6LEZ - chains A and B; structure by X-ray diffraction, 2.64 A resolution.

== Chain A (and B) ==
Name: Bifunctional dihydrofolate reductase-thymidylate synthase
From: Plasmodium falciparum
Notes: engineered mutation(s): N51I, C59R, S108N, I164L; chain B of this document is another copy of the same molecule, construct and numbering; everything in this record applies to it too
UniProt: D9N170 (D9N170_PLAFA); residues 1-608 here = UniProt positions 1-608
Chain sequence (608 residues; row label = number of the first residue in the row):
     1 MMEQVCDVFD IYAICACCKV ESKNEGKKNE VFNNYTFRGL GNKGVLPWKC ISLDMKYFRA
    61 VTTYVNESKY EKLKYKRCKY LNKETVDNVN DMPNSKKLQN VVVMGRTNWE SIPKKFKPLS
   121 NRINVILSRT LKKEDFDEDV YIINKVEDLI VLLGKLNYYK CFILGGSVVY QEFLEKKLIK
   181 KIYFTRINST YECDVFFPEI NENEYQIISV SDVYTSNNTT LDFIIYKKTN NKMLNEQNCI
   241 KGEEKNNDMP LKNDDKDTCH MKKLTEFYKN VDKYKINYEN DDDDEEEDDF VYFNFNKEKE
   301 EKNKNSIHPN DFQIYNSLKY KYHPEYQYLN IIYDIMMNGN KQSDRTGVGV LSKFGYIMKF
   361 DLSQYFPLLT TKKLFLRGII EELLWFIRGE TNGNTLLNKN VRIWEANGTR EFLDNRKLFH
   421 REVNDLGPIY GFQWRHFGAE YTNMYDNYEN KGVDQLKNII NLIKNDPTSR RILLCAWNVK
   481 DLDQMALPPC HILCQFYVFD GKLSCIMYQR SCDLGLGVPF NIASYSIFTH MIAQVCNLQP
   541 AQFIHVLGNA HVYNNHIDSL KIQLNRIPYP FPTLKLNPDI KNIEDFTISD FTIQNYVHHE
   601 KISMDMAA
Unresolved in the structure: 1-3, 23-28, 84-96, 231-282, 299-301, 606-608 (chain B: 1-3, 22-28, 81-97, 231-282, 299-302, 606-608)
Residues lining bound ligands:
  - EA0 (2-[[4,6-bis(azanyl)-2,2-dimethyl-1,3,5-triazin-1-yl]oxy]-N-(4-chlorophenyl)ethanamide): Ile14, Cys15, Ala16, Leu46, Trp48, Asp54, Met55, Phe58, Asn108, Ser111, Ile112, Pro113, Phe116, Leu119, Leu164, Tyr170, Thr185
  - NADPH (NDP; NADPH dihydro-nicotinamide-adenine-dinucleotide phosphate): Cys15, Ala16, Leu40, Gly41, Asn42, Gly44, Val45, Leu46, Trp48, Gly105, Arg106, Thr107, Asn108, Ser111, Leu127, Ser128, Arg129, Thr130, Leu131, Asn144, Lys145, Val146, Leu164, Gly165, Gly166, Ser167, Val168, Val169, Tyr170, Glu172, Val195

== How chain A and chain B interact ==
Residue-residue contacts (165; chain A residue first):
  Tyr12(A) - Glu285(B)  hydrogen bond
  Leu53(A) - Phe295(B)
  Leu53(A) - Asn296(B)
  Lys56(A) - Phe295(B)
  Lys56(A) - Asn296(B)  hydrogen bond
  Tyr57(A) - Phe293(B)
  Tyr57(A) - Phe295(B)  hydrophobic
  Val61(A) - Tyr292(B)  hydrophobic
  Tyr64(A) - Asp288(B)
  Tyr64(A) - Val291(B)  hydrophobic
  Tyr64(A) - Tyr292(B)  hydrophobic
  Lys69(A) - Asp284(B)  salt bridge
  Lys69(A) - Glu287(B)  salt bridge
  Lys69(A) - Asp288(B)  salt bridge
  Tyr159(A) - Asp288(B)  hydrogen bond
  Lys160(A) - Asp288(B)  salt bridge
  Lys160(A) - Tyr292(B)
  Lys180(A) - Glu285(B)  salt bridge
  Lys181(A) - Glu285(B)
  Lys181(A) - Glu286(B)  salt bridge
  Lys181(A) - Asp289(B)  salt bridge
  Tyr183(A) - Asp289(B)  hydrogen bond
  Tyr183(A) - Tyr292(B)
  Ile208(A) - Glu286(B)
  Ser209(A) - Phe293(B)
  Val210(A) - Phe293(B)
  Ser211(A) - Phe293(B)
  Tyr214(A) - Phe295(B)
  Phe223(A) - Phe293(B)
  Phe223(A) - Phe295(B)  hydrophobic
  Ile225(A) - Asp289(B)
  Ile225(A) - Phe293(B)  hydrophobic
  Lys227(A) - Asp283(B)  salt bridge
  Lys227(A) - Glu285(B)
  Lys227(A) - Glu286(B)  salt bridge
  Asp284(A) - Lys69(B)
  Asp284(A) - Lys72(B)  salt bridge
  Glu285(A) - Asp10(B)
  Glu285(A) - Tyr12(B)  hydrogen bond
  Glu285(A) - Lys160(B)  salt bridge
  Glu285(A) - Lys181(B)
  Glu286(A) - Lys181(B)  salt bridge
  Glu286(A) - Ile208(B)
  Glu286(A) - Lys227(B)  salt bridge
  Glu286(A) - Lys319(B)
  Glu286(A) - Tyr320(B)  hydrogen bond (backbone-side chain)
  Asp288(A) - Tyr64(B)
  Asp288(A) - Lys69(B)  salt bridge
  Asp288(A) - Tyr159(B)  hydrogen bond
  Asp288(A) - Lys160(B)  salt bridge
  Asp289(A) - Lys181(B)  salt bridge
  Asp289(A) - Tyr183(B)  hydrogen bond
  Asp289(A) - Ile225(B)
  Asp289(A) - Tyr320(B)
  Phe290(A) - Tyr320(B)
  Phe290(A) - Tyr322(B)
  Val291(A) - Tyr64(B)  hydrophobic
  Tyr292(A) - Val61(B)  hydrophobic
  Tyr292(A) - Phe162(B)
  Tyr292(A) - Tyr183(B)  hydrophobic
  Phe293(A) - Tyr57(B)
  Phe293(A) - Ser209(B)
  Phe293(A) - Val210(B)
  Phe293(A) - Ser211(B)
  Phe293(A) - Phe223(B)
  Phe293(A) - Ile225(B)  hydrophobic
  Phe293(A) - Tyr322(B)  hydrophobic
  Phe295(A) - Leu53(B)
  Phe295(A) - Lys56(B)
  Phe295(A) - Tyr57(B)  hydrophobic
  Phe295(A) - Phe223(B)  hydrophobic
  Asn296(A) - Leu53(B)
  Asn296(A) - Lys56(B)
  Lys304(A) - Phe499(B)
  Lys319(A) - Glu286(B)
  Tyr320(A) - Glu286(B)  hydrogen bond (side chain-backbone)
  Tyr320(A) - Phe290(B)
  Tyr322(A) - Phe290(B)
  Asn340(A) - Tyr497(B)  hydrogen bond
  Asn340(A) - Phe499(B)
  Lys341(A) - Phe499(B)
  Gln342(A) - Tyr497(B)
  Gln342(A) - Val498(B)  hydrogen bond (side chain-backbone)
  Gln342(A) - Phe499(B)
  Ser343(A) - Thr468(B)
  Asp344(A) - Arg470(B)  salt bridge
  Arg345(A) - Arg471(B)
  Ser352(A) - Tyr497(B)  hydrogen bond
  Phe354(A) - Lys359(B)
  Phe354(A) - Gln495(B)
  Phe354(A) - Phe496(B)
  Phe354(A) - Tyr497(B)  hydrophobic
  Phe354(A) - Ser504(B)
  Phe354(A) - Cys505(B)
  Phe354(A) - Ile506(B)  hydrophobic
  Phe354(A) - Ile544(B)
  Gly355(A) - Lys359(B)  hydrogen bond (backbone-side chain)
  Gly355(A) - Ile506(B)
  Tyr356(A) - Ile357(B)
  Ile357(A) - Ile357(B)  hydrophobic
  Lys359(A) - Gly355(B)  hydrogen bond (side chain-backbone)
  Arg416(A) - Arg471(B)
  Phe437(A) - Asn478(B)
  Phe437(A) - Val479(B)  hydrophobic
  Phe437(A) - Lys480(B)
  Gly438(A) - Lys480(B)
  Val453(A) - Val479(B)  hydrophobic
  Gln455(A) - Val479(B)
  Thr468(A) - Ser343(B)
  Arg470(A) - Asp344(B)  salt bridge
  Arg470(A) - Arg510(B)  hydrogen bond (backbone-side chain)
  Arg470(A) - Ser511(B)  hydrogen bond
  Arg470(A) - Asn549(B)
  Arg470(A) - His551(B)
  Arg470(A) - Tyr553(B)  hydrogen bond
  Arg471(A) - Arg416(B)
  Arg471(A) - Pro488(B)
  Arg471(A) - Arg510(B)
  Leu473(A) - Trp477(B)  hydrophobic
  Leu473(A) - Ile492(B)  hydrophobic
  Leu473(A) - Arg510(B)
  Cys475(A) - Trp477(B)
  Cys475(A) - Val479(B)  hydrophobic
  Trp477(A) - Leu473(B)
  Trp477(A) - Cys475(B)
  Asn478(A) - Phe437(B)
  Val479(A) - Phe437(B)  hydrophobic
  Val479(A) - Gln455(B)
  Val479(A) - Cys475(B)  hydrophobic
  Lys480(A) - Phe437(B)
  Lys480(A) - Gly438(B)  hydrogen bond (side chain-backbone)
  Leu487(A) - Arg471(B)
  Pro488(A) - Arg471(B)
  Ile492(A) - Leu473(B)  hydrophobic
  Ile492(A) - Leu493(B)  hydrophobic
  Leu493(A) - Ile492(B)  hydrophobic
  Leu493(A) - Leu493(B)  hydrophobic
  Gln495(A) - Phe354(B)
  Gln495(A) - Tyr508(B)  hydrogen bond
  Gln495(A) - Arg510(B)  hydrogen bond (side chain-backbone)
  Gln495(A) - Gly548(B)
  Tyr497(A) - Asn340(B)  hydrogen bond
  Tyr497(A) - Ser352(B)  hydrogen bond
  Tyr497(A) - Phe354(B)  hydrophobic
  Tyr497(A) - Asn549(B)
  Val498(A) - Gln342(B)  hydrogen bond (backbone-side chain)
  Phe499(A) - Asn340(B)
  Phe499(A) - Lys341(B)
  Ile506(A) - Phe354(B)  hydrophobic
  Ile506(A) - Gly355(B)
  Ile506(A) - Tyr508(B)
  Ile506(A) - Gly548(B)
  Tyr508(A) - Gln495(B)  hydrogen bond
  Tyr508(A) - Ile506(B)
  Arg510(A) - Arg470(B)  hydrogen bond (side chain-backbone)
  Arg510(A) - Arg471(B)
  Arg510(A) - Gln495(B)  hydrogen bond (backbone-side chain)
  Ser511(A) - Arg470(B)
  Ile544(A) - Phe354(B)
  Val546(A) - Val546(B)  hydrophobic
  Gly548(A) - Gln495(B)
  Asn549(A) - Arg470(B)
  Asn549(A) - Tyr497(B)
  His551(A) - Arg470(B)
  Tyr553(A) - Arg470(B)
Other interface residues (no listed pair), chain A (89 interface residues in all): Ala60, Phe162, Glu287, Val350, Lys353, Phe496, Ser504, Cys505, Gln542, Leu547
Other interface residues (no listed pair), chain B (89 interface residues in all): Ala60, Asn66, Tyr214, Arg345, Val350, Lys353, Val453, Leu487, Leu547

== Overview ==
The chain A/chain B interface involves 89 residues from each chain, with 26 hydrogen bonds and 18 salt
bridges. Polar contacts include Lys69(A)-Asp284(B), Lys69(A)-Glu287(B) and Lys69(A)-Asp288(B). Bound to chain
A: compound EA0 and NADPH.
Both chains are Bifunctional dihydrofolate reductase-thymidylate synthase (Plasmodium falciparum). Entry 6LEZ
(Quadruple mutant (N51I+C59R+S108N+I164L) plasmodium falciparum dihydrofolate reductase-thymidylate synthase
(PfDHFR-TS) complexed with compound 46 and NADPH) was determined by X-ray diffraction, deposited together with
6LH9, 6LHI, 6LEU, 6LEV and 6LHJ.
